PDB entry 9E8D | electron microscopy, 4.10 A resolution (low resolution: residue-level contacts below are approximate; hydrogen-bond / salt-bridge calls are withheld) | chains C and F of the 8 polymer chains in the assembly

[Chain C (and F)]
Molecule: Capsid protein
Organism: Canine parvovirus 2b
Notes: chain F of this document is another copy of the same molecule, construct and numbering; everything in this record applies to it too
Reference sequence: B8X1I1 (B8X1I1_PAVC); residues 1-584 here = UniProt positions 1-584
Sequence (584 residues; each row starts with the number of its first residue):
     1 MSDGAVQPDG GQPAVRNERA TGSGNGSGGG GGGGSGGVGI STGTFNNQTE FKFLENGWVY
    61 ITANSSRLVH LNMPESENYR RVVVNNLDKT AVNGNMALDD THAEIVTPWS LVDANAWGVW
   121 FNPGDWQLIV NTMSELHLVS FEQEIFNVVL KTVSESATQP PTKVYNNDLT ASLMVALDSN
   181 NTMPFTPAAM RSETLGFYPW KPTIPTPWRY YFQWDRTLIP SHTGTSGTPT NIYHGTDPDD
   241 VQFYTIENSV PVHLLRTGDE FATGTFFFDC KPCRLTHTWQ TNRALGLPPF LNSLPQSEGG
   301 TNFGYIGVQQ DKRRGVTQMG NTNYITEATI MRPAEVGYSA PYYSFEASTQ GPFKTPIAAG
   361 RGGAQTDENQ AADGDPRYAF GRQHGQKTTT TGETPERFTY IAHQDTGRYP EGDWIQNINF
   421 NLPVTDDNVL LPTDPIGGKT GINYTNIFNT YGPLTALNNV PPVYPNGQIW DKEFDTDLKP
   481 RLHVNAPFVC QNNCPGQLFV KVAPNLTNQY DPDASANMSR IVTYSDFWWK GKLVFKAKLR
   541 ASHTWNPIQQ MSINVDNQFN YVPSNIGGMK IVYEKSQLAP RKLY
Disordered / not traced: 1-36
Cystine bridges: Cys490-Cys494
Construct notes: conflict Tyr60 (Glu in B8X1I1), Glu104 (Gln in B8X1I1), Gln509 (Glu in B8X1I1)

[Chain C / chain F interface]
Contacting residue pairs - 88 pairs, chain C then chain F:
  Phe53(C) - Gly57(F)
  Phe53(C) - Leu539(F)
  Glu55(C) - Phe53(F)
  Gly57(C) - Phe53(F)
  Asn122(C) - Trp545(F)
  Pro123(C) - Trp545(F)
  Pro123(C) - Pro547(F)
  Gly124(C) - Ser542(F)
  Gly124(C) - Trp545(F)
  Gly124(C) - Asn546(F)
  Asp125(C) - Ser542(F)
  Gln127(C) - Arg540(F)
  Gln127(C) - Pro547(F)
  Gln127(C) - Ile548(F)
  Gln127(C) - Gln550(F)
  Leu128(C) - Arg540(F)
  Leu128(C) - Ser542(F)
  Asn131(C) - Gln550(F)
  Thr132(C) - Thr132(F)
  Phe197(C) - Trp545(F)
  Pro199(C) - Trp545(F)
  Trp200(C) - Trp545(F)
  Pro295(C) - Asn565(F)
  Gln296(C) - Ile566(F)
  Ser297(C) - Asn565(F)
  Ser297(C) - Ile566(F)
  Glu298(C) - Lys387(F)
  Glu298(C) - Thr389(F)
  Glu298(C) - Ser564(F)
  Glu298(C) - Asn565(F)
  Glu298(C) - Ile566(F)
  Gly299(C) - Asn565(F)
  Asn302(C) - Asn565(F)
  Lys387(C) - Glu298(F)
  Thr389(C) - Glu298(F)
  Leu539(C) - Phe53(F)
  Leu539(C) - Leu539(F)
  Arg540(C) - Gln127(F)
  Arg540(C) - Leu128(F)
  Ser542(C) - Gly124(F)
  Ser542(C) - Asp125(F)
  Thr544(C) - Asn122(F)
  Trp545(C) - Asn122(F)
  Trp545(C) - Pro123(F)
  Trp545(C) - Gly124(F)
  Trp545(C) - Phe197(F)
  Trp545(C) - Pro199(F)
  Trp545(C) - Trp200(F)
  Trp545(C) - Tyr561(F)
  Trp545(C) - Met569(F)
  Trp545(C) - Ile571(F)
  Asn546(C) - Gly124(F)
  Asn546(C) - Tyr561(F)
  Pro547(C) - Pro123(F)
  Pro547(C) - Gln127(F)
  Pro547(C) - Met551(F)
  Pro547(C) - Ile553(F)
  Pro547(C) - Tyr561(F)
  Ile548(C) - Gln127(F)
  Ile548(C) - Ser552(F)
  Ile548(C) - Ile553(F)
  Gln549(C) - Ser552(F)
  Gln549(C) - Ile553(F)
  Gln550(C) - Gln127(F)
  Gln550(C) - Asn131(F)
  Gln550(C) - Met551(F)
  Gln550(C) - Ser552(F)
  Met551(C) - Pro547(F)
  Met551(C) - Gln550(F)
  Ser552(C) - Ile548(F)
  Ser552(C) - Gln549(F)
  Ser552(C) - Gln550(F)
  Ile553(C) - Pro547(F)
  Ile553(C) - Ile548(F)
  Ile553(C) - Gln549(F)
  Tyr561(C) - Trp545(F)
  Tyr561(C) - Asn546(F)
  Tyr561(C) - Pro547(F)
  Ser564(C) - Glu298(F)
  Asn565(C) - Pro295(F)
  Asn565(C) - Ser297(F)
  Asn565(C) - Glu298(F)
  Asn565(C) - Gly299(F)
  Asn565(C) - Asn302(F)
  Ile566(C) - Gln296(F)
  Ile566(C) - Ser297(F)
  Ile566(C) - Glu298(F)
  Met569(C) - Trp545(F)
Interface residues without a listed pair, chain C (45 interface residues in all): Leu54, Asn56, Tyr198, Gly568, Ile571
Interface residues without a listed pair, chain F (44 interface residues in all): Asn56, Tyr198, Ala541, Thr544, Gly568

[Overview]
45 residues of chain C and 44 residues of chain F are in contact.
Chain C and chain F are both Capsid protein (Canine parvovirus 2b); the structure, CPV2a capsid complexed with
scFv1, was determined by electron microscopy (same publication as 9E60 and 9E89).
